PDB entry 2YBV | X-ray diffraction, 2.30 A resolution | chains M and N of the 16 polymer chains in the assembly

# Chain M
Name: Ribulose bisphosphate carboxylase large chain
From: Thermosynechococcus elongatus
Notes: EC 4.1.1.39
UniProt: Q8DIS5 (RBL_THEEB); residue numbers follow UniProt; this construct covers 1-475
Sequence (475 residues; each row starts with the number of its first residue):
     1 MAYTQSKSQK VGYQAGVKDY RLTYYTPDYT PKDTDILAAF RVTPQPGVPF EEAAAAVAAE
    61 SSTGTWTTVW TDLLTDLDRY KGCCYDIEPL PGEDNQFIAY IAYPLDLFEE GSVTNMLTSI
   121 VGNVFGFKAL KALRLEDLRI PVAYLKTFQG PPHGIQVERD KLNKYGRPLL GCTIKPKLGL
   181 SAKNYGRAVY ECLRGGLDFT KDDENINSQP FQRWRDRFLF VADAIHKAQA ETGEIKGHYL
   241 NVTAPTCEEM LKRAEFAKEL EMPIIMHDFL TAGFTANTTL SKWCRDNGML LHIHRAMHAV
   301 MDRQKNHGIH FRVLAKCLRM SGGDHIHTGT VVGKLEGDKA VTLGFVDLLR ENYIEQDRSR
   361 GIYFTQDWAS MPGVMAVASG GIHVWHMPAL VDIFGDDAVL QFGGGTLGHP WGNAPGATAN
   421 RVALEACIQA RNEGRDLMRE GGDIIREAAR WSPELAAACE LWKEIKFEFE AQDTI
Not modelled in the structure: 1-22, 65-69, 404-407, 460-475
UniProt features mapped onto this chain:
  - active site (Proton acceptor): K175, H294
  - binding site (substrate): N123, T173, K177, R295, H327, S379
  - binding site (Mg(2+)): K201, D203, E204
  - site: K334 (Transition state stabilizer)
  - modified residue: K201 (N6-carboxylysine)
Disulfides: C172-C192

# Chain N
Name: Ribulose bisphosphate carboxylase small subunit
From: Thermosynechococcus elongatus
Notes: EC 4.1.1.39
UniProt: Q8DIS7 (Q8DIS7_THEEB); residues 1-118 here = UniProt positions 1-118
Sequence (118 residues; row label = number of the first residue in the row):
     1 MKTLPKERRY ETFSYLPPLS DAQIARQIQY AIDQGYHPCV EFNETSNAEI RYWTMWKLPL
    61 FNCTNAQDVL NEVQQCRSEY PNCFIRVVAF DNIKQCQVMS FIVYKPNQAN SGYSGYRY
Not modelled in the structure: 1-2, 107-118

# How chain M and chain N interact
Residue-residue contacts - 28 pairs, chain M then chain N:
  G179(M) with Q95(N)
  L180(M) with Q95(N)
  S181(M) with Q95(N), hydrogen bond (backbone-side chain)
  K183(M) with R51(N); Y52(N), hydrogen bond (backbone-side chain)
  N184(M) with F90(N); Q95(N), hydrogen bond
  G186(M) with Y52(N)
  R187(M) with Y52(N); F90(N); Q97(N), hydrogen bond
  Y190(M) with W53(N); T54(N), hydrogen bond
  E191(M) with T54(N); M55(N), hydrogen bond (side chain-backbone)
  R194(M) with T54(N)
  F220(M) with R51(N); Y52(N)
  D223(M) with R51(N), salt bridge; Y52(N)
  A224(M) with Y52(N)
  K227(M) with N43(N), hydrogen bond; Y52(N), hydrogen bond (side chain-backbone); T54(N)
  E231(M) with E44(N)
  P410(M) with L58(N)
  W411(M) with L58(N)
  G412(M) with L58(N)
Interface residues without a listed pair, chain M (19 interface residues in all): A182
Interface residues without a listed pair, chain N (12 interface residues in all): K57

# Summary
19 residues of chain M and 12 residues of chain N are in contact, with 8 hydrogen bonds and 1 salt bridge.
Among the polar pairs are D223(M)-R51(N), S181(M)-Q95(N) and K183(M)-Y52(N).
Chain M is Ribulose bisphosphate carboxylase large chain and chain N is Ribulose bisphosphate carboxylase
small subunit, both from Thermosynechococcus elongatus; the structure, Structure of rubisco from
thermosynechococcus elongatus, was determined by X-ray diffraction.
